PDB entry 5XT5 | X-ray diffraction, 2.34 A resolution | chains D and B of the 4 polymer chains in the assembly

# Chain D
Protein: Zinc-dependent sulfurtransferase SufU
Organism: Bacillus subtilis (strain 168)
Notes: EC 2.-.-.-
UniProtKB: O32163 (SUFU_BACSU); residue numbers follow UniProt; this construct covers 1-147
Chain sequence (155 residues; row label = number of the first residue in the row):
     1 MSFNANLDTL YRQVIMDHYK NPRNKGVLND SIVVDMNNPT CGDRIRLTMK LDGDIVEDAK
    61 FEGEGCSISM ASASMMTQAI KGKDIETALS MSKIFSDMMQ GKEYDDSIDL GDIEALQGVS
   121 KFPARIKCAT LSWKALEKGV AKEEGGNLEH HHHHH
Disordered / not traced: 1-5, 143-155
Differences from the reference sequence: expression tag (148-155)
Bound ions: Zn2+: Asp43, Cys66, Cys128 (shared with His342(B) of chain B)
UniProt features mapped onto this chain:
  - binding site (Zn(2+)): Cys41, Asp43, Cys66, Cys128
  - mutagenesis: Cys41 (C41A: Does not activate SufS; dominant negative to wild-type protein, interacts with SufS. Binds about 40% Zn(2+); C41D: Complete loss of growth without mevalonate), Asp43 (D43A: Increases stability of the bound Fe-S cluster. Binds SufS, binds about 35% Zn(2+)), Cys66 (C66A: Does not interact with SufS, does not activate SufS; no effect in presence of wild-type protein. Binds about 15% Zn(2+); C66D: Complete loss of growth without mevalonate), Cys128 (C128A: Does not interact with SufS, does not activate SufS; no effect in presence of wild-type protein. Binds about 45% Zn(2+); C128D: Delayed growth without mevalonate)

# Chain B
Protein: Cysteine desulfurase SufS
Organism: Bacillus subtilis (strain 168)
Notes: EC 2.8.1.7
UniProtKB: O32164 (SUFS_BACSU); residues 1-406 here = UniProt positions 1-406
Chain sequence (419 residues; numbered -2 to 416; the number before each row is that of its first residue; numbers below 1 keep their minus sign (Met-2 is residue -2)):
    -2 MGHMNITDIR EQFPILHQQV NGHDLVYLDS AATSQKPRAV IETLDKYYNQ YNSNVHRGVH
    58 TLGTRATDGY EGAREKVRKF INAKSMAEII FTKGTTTSLN MVALSYARAN LKPGDEVVIT
   118 YMEHHANIIP WQQAVKATGA TLKYIPLQED GTISLEDVRE TVTSNTKIVA VSHVSNVLGT
   178 VNPIKEMAKI AHDNGAVIVV DGAQSTPHMK IDVQDLDCDF FALSSHKMCG PTGVGVLYGK
   238 KALLENMEPA EFGGEMIDFV GLYESTWKEL PWKFEAGTPI IAGAIGLGAA IDFLEEIGLD
   298 EISRHEHKLA AYALERFRQL DGVTVYGPEE RAGLVTFNLD DVHPHDVATV LDAEGIAVRA
   358 GHHCAQPLMK WLDVTATARA SFYLYNTEEE IDKLVEALQK TKEYFTNVFV DLEHHHHHH
Disordered / not traced: -2 to 0, 406-416
Differences from the reference sequence: expression tag (-2 to 0, 407-416)
Covalently attached groups: pyridoxal phosphate (PLP) linked to Lys224
Bound ions: Zn2+: His342 (shared with Asp43(D), Cys66(D), Cys128(D) of chain D)
Ligand contacts: pyridoxal phosphate (PLP): Gly91, Thr92, Thr93, His121, Ala123, Ser169, Val171, Asn173, Asp198, Ala200, Gln201, Ser221, His223
UniProt features mapped onto this chain:
  - active site: Cys361 (Cysteine persulfide intermediate)
  - modified residue: Lys224 (N6-(pyridoxal phosphate)lysine)
  - mutagenesis: Cys361 (C361A: Loss of cysteine desulfurase activity, still binds SufU and Cys)

# Chain D / chain B interface
Residue-residue contacts (27; chain D residue first):
  Asn6(D) - Lys397(B)
  Asp8(D) - Tyr401(B)  hydrogen bond (backbone-side chain)
  Thr9(D) - Tyr401(B)  hydrogen bond (backbone-side chain)
  Tyr11(D) - Asp343(B)  hydrogen bond
  Tyr11(D) - Thr346(B)
  Tyr11(D) - Tyr401(B)  hydrophobic
  Tyr11(D) - Phe402(B)
  Met16(D) - Val405(B)  hydrophobic
  Thr40(D) - His342(B)
  Cys41(D) - His342(B)  hydrogen bond (backbone-side chain)
  Cys41(D) - Ala357(B)
  Cys41(D) - Gly358(B)  hydrogen bond (side chain-backbone)
  Cys41(D) - His359(B)
  Gly42(D) - His340(B)  hydrogen bond (backbone-side chain)
  Gly42(D) - Thr372(B)  hydrogen bond (backbone-side chain)
  Asp43(D) - His340(B)  salt bridge
  Asp43(D) - His342(B)  salt bridge
  Glu64(D) - Thr372(B)
  Gly65(D) - His340(B)
  Cys66(D) - His340(B)  hydrogen bond (backbone-side chain)
  Cys66(D) - His342(B)
  Cys66(D) - Asp343(B)
  Ser67(D) - Asp343(B)  hydrogen bond
  Arg125(D) - His342(B)
  Arg125(D) - Asp343(B)  salt bridge
  Arg125(D) - Thr346(B)  hydrogen bond
  Cys128(D) - His342(B)
Also at the interface, not in a pair above, chain D (18 interface residues in all): Tyr19, Ile68, Phe122
Also at the interface, not in a pair above, chain B (15 interface residues in all): Val347, Ala350, Ala373

# Summary
18 residues of chain D and 15 residues of chain B are in contact; the contacts include 10 hydrogen bonds and 3
salt bridges. Among the polar pairs are Asp43(D)-His340(B), Asp43(D)-His342(B) and Arg125(D)-Asp343(B).
Pyridoxal phosphate is covalently linked to Lys224(B).
Here chain D is Zinc-dependent sulfurtransferase SufU and chain B is Cysteine desulfurase SufS, both from
Bacillus subtilis (strain 168). Entry 5XT5 (SufS-SufU complex from Bacillus subtilis) was determined by X-ray
diffraction, deposited together with 5XT6.
